Entry 4QWN (X-ray diffraction, 2.10 A resolution); this record covers chains A and E of the 3 polymer chains in the assembly.

Chain A:
Molecule: Lysine-specific demethylase 2A
From: Mus musculus
Notes: EC 1.14.11.27
UniProt: F6YRW4 (F6YRW4_MOUSE); residues 36-364 here = UniProt positions 36-364
Chain sequence (329 residues; each row starts with the number of its first residue):
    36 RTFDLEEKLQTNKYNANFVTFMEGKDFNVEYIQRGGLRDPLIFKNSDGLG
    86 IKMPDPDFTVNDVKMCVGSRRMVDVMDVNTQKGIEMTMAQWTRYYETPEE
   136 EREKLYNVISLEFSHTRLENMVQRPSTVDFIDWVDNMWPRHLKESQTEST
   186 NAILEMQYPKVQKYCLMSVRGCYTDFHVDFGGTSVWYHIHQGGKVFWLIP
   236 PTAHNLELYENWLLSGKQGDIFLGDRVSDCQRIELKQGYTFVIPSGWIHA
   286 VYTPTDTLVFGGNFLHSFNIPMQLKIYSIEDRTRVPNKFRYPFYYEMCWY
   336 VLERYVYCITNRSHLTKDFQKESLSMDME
Metal / ion sites: Ni2+: His212, Asp214, His284 (together with 2-oxoglutaric acid)
Small-molecule neighbours: 2-oxoglutaric acid (AKG): Asn142, Ile144, Leu201, Ser203, Thr209, His212, Asp214, Tyr222, Lys229, His284, Val286, Thr288
From the paper describing this entry:
  - conformationally variable residues (side-chain flip): Tyr222
  - Ni2+ coordination: His212, Asp214, His284
  - mutagenesis - S145A, D214A, N298A: abolished catalytic activity with Histone H3.2 (chain E)
  - mutagenesis - N186A, Y199A (30%-40%), F215A (30%-40%), K323A/F324A: decreased catalytic activity with Histone H3.2 (chain E)

Chain E:
Molecule: Histone H3.2
UniProt: P84228 (H32_MOUSE); residues 29-43 here correspond to UniProt positions 30-44 (UniProt number = residue number + 1)
Chain sequence (15 residues; numbered 29 to 43; the number before each row is that of its first residue):
    29 APATGGVKKPHRYRP
Disordered / not traced: 39-43
Modified residues: Lys36 (n-methyl-lysine; MLZ)
Curated features (UniProtKB/Swiss-Prot):
  - modified residue: Lys36 (N6,N6,N6-trimethyllysine), Lys37 (N6-butyryllysine), Tyr41 (Phosphotyrosine)
From the paper describing this entry:
  - mutagenesis - G34A, P38A: decreased catalytic activity
  - mutagenesis - G34A, P38A, Y41A: decreased catalytic activity with Lysine-specific demethylase 2A (chain A)
  - disease-associated variants - G34V: abolished catalytic activity with Lysine-specific demethylase 2A (chain A)

How chain A and chain E interact:
Residue-residue contacts (33; chain A residue first):
  Met111(A) with Lys37(E); Pro38(E)
  Gln116(A) with Lys37(E); Pro38(E)
  Gly118(A) with Lys37(E)
  Ile144(A) with Lys36(E)
  Ser145(A) with Gly34(E); Val35(E); Lys36(E), hydrogen bond (side chain-backbone)
  Asn186(A) with Thr32(E); Gly33(E), hydrogen bond (side chain-backbone); Gly34(E)
  Ala187(A) with Ala31(E)
  Ile188(A) with Ala31(E), hydrogen bond (backbone-backbone); Thr32(E)
  Met191(A) with Gly33(E)
  Tyr199(A) with Gly34(E), hydrogen bond (side chain-backbone); Lys36(E)
  Thr209(A) with Pro38(E)
  Asp210(A) with Pro38(E)
  His212(A) with Pro38(E)
  Phe215(A) with Gly34(E); Val35(E); Lys36(E)
  Tyr222(A) with Lys36(E)
  Asn298(A) with Lys36(E)
  Lys323(A) with Thr32(E); Gly33(E); Gly34(E), hydrogen bond (backbone-backbone); Val35(E), hydrogen bond (backbone-backbone)
  Phe324(A) with Val35(E); Lys37(E)
  Arg325(A) with Gly34(E), hydrogen bond (backbone-backbone)
Interface residues without a listed pair, chain A (28 interface residues in all): Asp109, Lys117, Leu189, Val196, Leu201, Phe211, Gly296, Gly297, Pro327
From the paper, about this interface:
  - pairs named by the authors: Tyr222(A)-Lys36(E) (hydrogen bond)

In short:
The interface between chain A and chain E involves 28 residues on one side and 8 on the other; the contacts
include 7 hydrogen bonds. Polar contacts include Ser145(A)-Lys36(E), Asn186(A)-Gly33(E) and
Tyr199(A)-Gly34(E). The authors report a hydrogen bond between Tyr222(A) and Lys36(E). From the paper: N186A,
Y199A and F215A of chain A, among others, reduce catalytic activity with Histone H3.2 (chain E); Ni2+
coordination by His212(A), Asp214(A) and His284(A); 11 substitutions were tested in all.
Chain A is Lysine-specific demethylase 2A (Mus musculus) and chain E is Histone H3.2; the structure, Histone
demethylase KDM2A-H3K36ME1-alpha-KG complex structure, was determined by X-ray diffraction (same publication
as 4QX7, 4QX8, 4QXB, 4QXC, 4QXH and 4TN7).
